7UZR - chains A and E of the 6 polymer chains in the assembly; structure by X-ray diffraction, 2.70 A resolution.

# Chain A
Name: Cyclic GMP-AMP synthase
From: Mus musculus
Notes: EC 2.7.7.86; fragment: catalytic domain, residues 147-507
UniProtKB: Q8C6L5 (CGAS_MOUSE); numbering as in UniProt (aligned over 147-507)
Amino-acid sequence (364 residues; row label = number of the first residue in the row):
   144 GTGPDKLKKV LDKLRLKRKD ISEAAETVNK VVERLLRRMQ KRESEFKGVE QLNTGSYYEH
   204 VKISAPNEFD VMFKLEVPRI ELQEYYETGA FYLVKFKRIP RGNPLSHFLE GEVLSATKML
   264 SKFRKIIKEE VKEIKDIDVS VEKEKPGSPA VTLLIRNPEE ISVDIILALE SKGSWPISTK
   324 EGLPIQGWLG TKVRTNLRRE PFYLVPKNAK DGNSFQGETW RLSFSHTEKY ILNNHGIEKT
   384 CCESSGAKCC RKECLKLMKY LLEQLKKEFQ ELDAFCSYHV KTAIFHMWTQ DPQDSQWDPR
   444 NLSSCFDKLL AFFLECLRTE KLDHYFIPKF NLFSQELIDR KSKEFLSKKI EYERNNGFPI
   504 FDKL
Not modelled in the structure: 144-148, 240-245, 507
Differences from the reference sequence: expression tag (144-146)
Metal / ion sites: Mn2+ site 1: Glu211, Asp213, Asp307 (together with OKR); Mn2+ site 2: Glu211, Asp213 (together with OKR); Zn2+: His378, Cys384, Cys385, Cys392
Ligand contacts: OKR ([[(2R,3R,4R,5R)-5-(2-azanyl-6-oxidanylidene-1H-purin-9-yl)-4-[[(2R,3S,4R,5R)-5-(2-azanyl-6-oxidanylidene-1H-purin-9-yl)-3,4-bis(oxidanyl)oxolan-2-yl]methoxy-oxidanyl-phosphoryl]oxy-3-oxidanyl-oxolan-2-yl]methoxy-oxidanyl-phosphoryl] phosphono hydrogen phosphate): Gly198, Ser199, Glu202, Lys205, Glu211, Asp213, Lys288, Asp307, Arg364, Lys402, Lys409, Phe418, Cys419, Ser420, Tyr421, Lys424, His467
Curated features (UniProtKB/Swiss-Prot):
  - region: Lys372 to Lys395 (DNA-binding)
  - motif: Leu154 to Leu159 (Nuclear export signal), Asp281 to Ser291 (Nuclear localization signal)
  - binding site (GTP): Thr197, Asp307, Arg364 to Glu371
  - binding site (ATP): Ser199, Glu371, Lys402, Ser420 to Lys424
  - binding site (Mg(2+)): Glu211, Asp213, Asp307
  - binding site (2',3'-cGAMP): Asp213, Gly290, Asp307, Lys350, Arg364 to Ser366
  - binding site (Zn(2+)): His378, Cys384, Cys385, Cys392
  - site: Arg241 (Arginine-anchor), Asp307, Ile308 (Cleavage)
  - modified residue: Lys156 (N6-lactoyllysine), Glu176 (PolyADP-ribosyl glutamic acid), Ser199 (Phosphoserine), Tyr201 (Phosphotyrosine), Glu272 (5-glutamyl polyglutamate), Ser291 (Phosphoserine), Glu302 (5-glutamyl glutamate), Lys372 (N6-acetyllysine), Lys382 (N6-acetyllysine), Lys402 (N6-acetyllysine), Ser420 (Phosphoserine), Lys491 (N6-methyllysine)
  - lipidation (S-palmitoyl cysteine): Cys392, Cys393, Cys459
  - cross-link (Glycyl lysine isopeptide (Lys-Gly)): Lys217 (interchain with G-Cter in SUMO), Lys271 (interchain with G-Cter in ubiquitin), Lys335 (interchain with G-Cter in SUMO), Lys372 (interchain with G-Cter in SUMO), Lys382 (interchain with G-Cter in SUMO), Lys399 (interchain with G-Cter in ubiquitin), Lys402 (interchain with G-Cter in ubiquitin), Lys409 (interchain with G-Cter in ubiquitin), Lys410 (interchain with G-Cter in ubiquitin), Lys464 (interchain with G-Cter in SUMO)
  - mutagenesis: Lys156 (K156Q: Mimics lactylation; knockin mice show higher mortality following HSV-1 infection), Asn172 (N172K: Induces alteration of the DNA-binding surface and leads to decreased synthesis of cyclic GMP-AMP (cGAMP); when associated with L-180), Glu176 (E176A: Abolished poly-ADP-ribosylation by PARP1, stimulating interferon production in knockin mice), Arg180 (R180L: Induces alteration of the DNA-binding surface and leads to decreased synthesis of cyclic GMP-AMP (cGAMP); when associated with K-182), Gly198 (G198A: Abolishes stimulation of interferon production; when associated with A-199), Ser199 (S199A: Abolishes stimulation of interferon production; when associated with A-199), Tyr201 (Y201E: Phosphomimetic mutant; reduced translocation to the nucleus following treatment with etoposide), Glu211 to Asp213 (Abolished nucleotidyltransferase activity. Does not affect nuclear localization and tethering to chromatin), Glu211 (E211A: Abolishes ability to promote type-I interferon production), Asp213 (D213A: Abolishes ability to promote type-I interferon production), Lys217 (K217R: Reduced sumoylation), Arg222 (R222E: Impaired tethering to chromatin, leading to constitutive activation in the absence of DNA), 31 further mutagenesis entries in UniProt
What the authors report for this chain:
  - mutagenesis - E211Q/D213N: abolished catalytic activity
  - specificity-determining residues: His467 (proposed by the authors, not directly observed)
  - mutagenesis - R364A (33-fold), H467A: decreased catalytic activity on ATP/GTP
  - mutagenesis - H467A (2-fold): increased catalytic activity on GTP/GTP
  - specificity-determining residues: Ile309, Arg364
  - mutagenesis - R364A (10-fold): decreased catalytic activity on GTP/GTP
  - mutagenesis - R364A (4-fold): increased catalytic activity on ATP/ATP

# Chain E
Molecule: Palindromic DNA18
Sequence (18 nucleotides; row label = number of the first residue in the row):
     1 ATCTGTACAT GTACAGAT

# Interface between chain A and chain E
Residue-residue contacts (9):
  Arg158(A) with DG16(E), salt bridge to the phosphate
  Leu159(A) with DG16(E), sugar contact
  Lys160(A) with DA17(E), phosphate contact
  Arg161(A) with DA15(E), base contact; DG16(E), hydrogen bond to the base; DA17(E), hydrogen bond to the phosphate
  His203(A) with DA15(E), salt bridge to the phosphate
  Glu386(A) with DC14(E), phosphate contact
  Lys395(A) with DA15(E), salt bridge to the phosphate
Other interface residues (no listed pair), chain A (13 interface residues in all): Ile164, Arg180, Cys385, Ser387, Lys391, Lys399
Other interface residues (no listed pair), chain E (5 interface residues in all): DA7

# In short
Chain A and chain E form an interface of 13 and 5 residues respectively, with 2 hydrogen bonds and 3 salt
bridges. Polar contacts include Arg161(A)-DG16(E), Arg161(A)-DA17(E) and Arg158(A)-DG16(E). Chain A binds
compound OKR. From the paper: R364A and H467A of chain A reduce catalytic activity on ATP/GTP; specificity
determinants His467(A), Ile309(A) and Arg364(A).
Here chain A is Cyclic GMP-AMP synthase (Mus musculus) and chain E is Palindromic DNA18. Entry 7UZR (Structure
of Ternary Complex of cGAS with dsDNA and Bound 5 -pppG(2 ,5 )pG) was determined by X-ray diffraction,
deposited together with 7UUX, 7UXW, 7UYQ, 7UYZ, 7V0W, 8EAE and 14 further entries.
